5KTW - chain A; structure by X-ray diffraction, 1.09 A resolution.

== Chain A ==
Protein: CREB-binding protein
From: Homo sapiens
Notes: EC 2.3.1.48; fragment: bromodomain
UniProtKB: Q92793 (CBP_HUMAN); numbering as in UniProt (aligned over 1085-1196)
Chain sequence (114 residues; each row starts with the number of its first residue):
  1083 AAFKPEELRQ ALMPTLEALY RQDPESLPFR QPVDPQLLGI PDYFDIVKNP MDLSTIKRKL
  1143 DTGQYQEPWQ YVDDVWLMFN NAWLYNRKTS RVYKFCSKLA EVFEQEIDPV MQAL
Differences from the reference sequence: expression tag (1083-1084); conflict Ala1195 (Ser in Q92793)
UniProt features mapped onto this chain:
  - region: Asn1162 to Lys1180 (Interaction with ASF1A)
  - natural variant: Tyr1175 (Y1175C: In RSTS1)
  - mutagenesis: Asp1116 (D1116R: Impairs binding to acetylated histones), Phe1126 (F1126A: Impairs binding to acetylated histones), Asn1162 (N1162E/R: Abolishes interaction with ASF1A), Trp1165 (W1165A: Abolishes interaction with ASF1A), Lys1170 (K1170E: Impairs binding to acetylated histones), Ser1179 (S1179I: Impairs interaction with ASF1A), Lys1180 (K1180E: Abolishes interaction with ASF1A), Glu1183 (E1183R: Abolishes interaction with ASF1A)
Ligand contacts: 6XG (3-[[1-(cyclopropylmethyl)-5-ethanoyl-6,7-dihydro-4H-pyrazolo[4,3-c]pyridin-3-yl]amino]-N-propan-2-yl-benzamide): Pro1106, Leu1109, Pro1110, Phe1111, Val1115, Leu1120, Ile1122, Tyr1125, Ala1164, Tyr1167, Asn1168, Arg1173, Val1174, Phe1177

== Summary ==
Ligands of chain A: compound 6XG. UniProt lists 8 mutagenesis sites.
Chain A is CREB-binding protein (Homo sapiens); the structure, CREBBP bromodomain in complex with Cpd 44
(3-((5-acetyl-1-(cyclopropylmethyl)-4,5,6,7-tetrahydro-1H-pyrazolo[4,3-c]pyridin-3-yl)amino)-N-isopropylbenzamide),
was determined by X-ray diffraction (same publication as 5KTU, 5KTX and 5KU3).
